6MFP - chains G and L of the 4 polymer chains in the assembly; structure by X-ray diffraction, 3.00 A resolution.

Chain G:
Molecule: clade A/E 93TH057 HIV-1 gp120 core
Source organism: Human immunodeficiency virus 1
Reference sequence: A0A0M3KKW9 (A0A0M3KKW9_9HIV1); the author numbering skips numbers that UniProt does not, so the offset changes along the chain: 44-124 = UniProt 1-81; 198-301 = UniProt 82-185; 318-355 = UniProt 186-223; 357-396 = UniProt 224-263; 1 more segments
Sequence (355 residues; row label = number of the first residue in the row; note: 96 numbers in that range are skipped by the numbering (no residue carries them; nothing is unmodelled there)):
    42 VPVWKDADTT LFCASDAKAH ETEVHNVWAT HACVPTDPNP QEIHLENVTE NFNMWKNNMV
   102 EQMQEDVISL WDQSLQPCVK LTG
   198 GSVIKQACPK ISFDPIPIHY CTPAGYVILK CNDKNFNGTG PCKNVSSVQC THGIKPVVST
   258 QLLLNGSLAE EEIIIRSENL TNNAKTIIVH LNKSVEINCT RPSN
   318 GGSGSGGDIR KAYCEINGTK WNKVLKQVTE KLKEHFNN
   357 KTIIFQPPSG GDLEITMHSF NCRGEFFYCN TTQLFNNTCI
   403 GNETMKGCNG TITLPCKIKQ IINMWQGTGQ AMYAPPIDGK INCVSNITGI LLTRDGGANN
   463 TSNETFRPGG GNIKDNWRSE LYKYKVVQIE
Not modelled in the structure: 42-43, 318-324, 403-407
Sequence notes: engineered mutation Ser375 (His242 in A0A0M3KKW9)
Cystine bridges: Cys54-Cys74, Cys119-Cys205, Cys218-Cys247, Cys228-Cys239, Cys296-Cys331, Cys378-Cys445, Cys385-Cys418, Cys395-Cys410
Glycans and other covalent adducts: N-acetylglucosamine (NAG) linked to Asn234, Asn241, Asn262, Asn276, Asn289, Asn295, Asn334, Asn386, Asn392, Asn448, Asn461
From the paper describing this entry:
  - mutagenesis - H375S: increased binding to M48U1 CD4 mimetic peptide (citing earlier work)

Chain L:
Molecule: DH677.3 Fab light chain
Source organism: Homo sapiens
Notes: antibody fragment or engineered binder
Sequence (214 residues; numbered 1 to 214; the number before each row is that of its first residue):
     1 DIQLTQSPSS LSASVGDSVT ITCRASQGFG NYLAWYQQRP GKVPEVLIYA ATTLQSGVPS
    61 RFSGSGSGTD FTLTISSLQP EDVATYYCQK YNSAPFTFGQ GTRLEIKRTV AAPSVFIFPP
   121 SDEQLKSGTA SVVCLLNNFY PREAKVQWKV DNALQSGNSQ ESVTEQDSKD STYSLSSTLT
   181 LSKADYEKHK VYACEVTHQG LSSPVTKSFN RGEC
Not modelled in the structure: 214
Cystine bridges: Cys23-Cys88, Cys134-Cys194

How chain G and chain L interact:
Pairs across the interface - 22 pairs, chain G then chain L:
  Phe53(G) with Phe29(L); Gly30(L)
  Thr71(G) with Asp1(L); Gln27(L)
  His72(G) with Gln27(L)
  Ala73(G) with Gln27(L)
  Cys74(G) with Gln27(L), hydrogen bond (backbone-side chain)
  Val75(G) with Gly28(L)
  Pro76(G) with Asp1(L); Ile2(L)
  Asp78(G) with Ser93(L)
  Pro79(G) with Ala94(L), hydrophobic
  Thr219(G) with Tyr32(L), hydrogen bond (backbone-side chain)
  Pro220(G) with Gly30(L); Tyr32(L)
  Ala221(G) with Gly30(L), hydrogen bond (backbone-backbone); Asn31(L); Tyr32(L), hydrogen bond (backbone-side chain); Ala50(L), hydrophobic
  Tyr223(G) with Tyr32(L)
  Gln246(G) with Tyr32(L), hydrogen bond; Asn92(L), hydrogen bond (side chain-backbone)
Interface residues without a listed pair, chain G (15 interface residues in all): Thr77

In short:
Chain G and chain L form an interface of 15 and 12 residues respectively; the contacts include 6 hydrogen
bonds. Polar pairs include Cys74(G)-Gln27(L), Thr219(G)-Tyr32(L) and Ala221(G)-Tyr32(L). The paper reports
that H375S of chain G increases binding to M48U1 CD4 mimetic peptide.
Here chain G is clade A/E 93TH057 HIV-1 gp120 core (Human immunodeficiency virus 1) and chain L is DH677.3 Fab
light chain (Homo sapiens). Entry 6MFP (Crystal Structure of the RV305 C1-C2 specific ADCC potent antibody
DH677.3 Fab in complex with HIV-1 ...) was determined by X-ray diffraction.
